8OSJ - chains F and J of the 12 polymer chains in the assembly; structure by electron microscopy, 6.20 A resolution (low resolution: residue-level contacts below are approximate; hydrogen-bond / salt-bridge calls are withheld).

== Chain F ==
Protein: Histone H4
Organism: Homo sapiens
Reference sequence: P62805 (H4_HUMAN); residues 0-102 here correspond to UniProt positions 1-103 (UniProt number = residue number + 1)
Sequence (106 residues; row label = number of the first residue in the row; numbers below 1 keep their minus sign (Gly-3 is residue -3)):
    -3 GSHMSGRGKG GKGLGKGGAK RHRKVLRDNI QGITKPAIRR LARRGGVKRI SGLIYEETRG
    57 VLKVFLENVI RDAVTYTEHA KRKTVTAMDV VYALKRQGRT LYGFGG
Not modelled in the structure: -3 to 22, 102
Sequence notes: expression tag (-3 to -1)
Swiss-Prot annotation at these positions:
  - DNA-binding region: Lys16 to Lys20
  - modified residue: Ser1 (N-acetylserine), Arg3 (Asymmetric dimethylarginine), Lys5 (N6-(2-hydroxyisobutyryl)lysine), Lys8 (N6-(2-hydroxyisobutyryl)lysine), Lys12 (N6-(2-hydroxyisobutyryl)lysine), Lys16 (N6-(2-hydroxyisobutyryl)lysine), Lys20 (N6,N6,N6-trimethyllysine), Lys31 (N6-(2-hydroxyisobutyryl)lysine), Lys44 (N6-(2-hydroxyisobutyryl)lysine), Ser47 (Phosphoserine), Tyr51 (Phosphotyrosine), Lys59 (N6-(2-hydroxyisobutyryl)lysine), Lys77 (N6-(2-hydroxyisobutyryl)lysine), Lys79 (N6-(2-hydroxyisobutyryl)lysine), Thr80 (Phosphothreonine), Tyr88 (Phosphotyrosine), Lys91 (N6-(2-hydroxyisobutyryl)lysine)
  - cross-link (Glycyl lysine isopeptide (Lys-Gly)): Lys12 (interchain with G-Cter in SUMO2), Lys20 (interchain with G-Cter in SUMO2), Lys31 (interchain with G-Cter in SUMO2), Lys59 (interchain with G-Cter in SUMO2), Lys79 (interchain with G-Cter in SUMO2), Lys91 (interchain with G-Cter in SUMO2)

== Chain J ==
Molecule: 153-nt DNA strand
Sequence (153 nucleotides; numbered -2 to 150; the number before each row is that of its first residue; numbers below 1 keep their minus sign (DA-2 is residue -2)):
    -2 ATCACAGGAT GTATATATCT GACACGTGCC TGGAGACTAG GGAGTAATCC CCTTGGCGGT
    58 TAAAACGCGG GGGACAGCGC GTACGTGCGT TTAAGCGGTG CTAGAGCTGT CTACGACCAA
   118 TTGAGCGGCC TGCAGCACGT GACCCTCCAG GAT
Not modelled in the structure: -2 to 14, 143-150

== Interface between chain F and chain J ==
Contacting residue pairs (5):
  Thr30(F) - DA61(J)
  Thr30(F) - DA62(J)
  Pro32(F) - DA61(J)
  Pro32(F) - DA62(J)
  Arg36(F) - DA61(J)
Also at the interface, not in a pair above, chain F (6 interface residues in all): Lys31, Ala33, Arg45
Also at the interface, not in a pair above, chain J (4 interface residues in all): DA60, DG70

== Summary ==
6 residues of chain F and 4 residues of chain J are in contact. Curated annotation (UniProt) lists a
DNA-binding region on chain F.
Chain F is Histone H4 (Homo sapiens) and chain J is a 153-nt DNA strand; the structure, Cryo-EM structure of
CLOCK-BMAL1 bound to a nucleosomal E-box at position SHL-6.2 (DNA conformation 1), was determined by electron
microscopy, deposited together with 8OSK, 8OSL, 8OTS and 8OTT.
